Entry 7UBR (X-ray diffraction, 2.05 A resolution); this record covers chains A and H of the 4 polymer chains in the assembly.

== Chain A ==
Molecule: Integrin alpha-IIb
Organism: Homo sapiens
UniProt: P08514 (ITA2B_HUMAN); residues 1-454 here correspond to UniProt positions 32-485 (UniProt number = residue number + 31)
Amino-acid sequence (454 residues; numbered 1 to 454; the number before each row is that of its first residue):
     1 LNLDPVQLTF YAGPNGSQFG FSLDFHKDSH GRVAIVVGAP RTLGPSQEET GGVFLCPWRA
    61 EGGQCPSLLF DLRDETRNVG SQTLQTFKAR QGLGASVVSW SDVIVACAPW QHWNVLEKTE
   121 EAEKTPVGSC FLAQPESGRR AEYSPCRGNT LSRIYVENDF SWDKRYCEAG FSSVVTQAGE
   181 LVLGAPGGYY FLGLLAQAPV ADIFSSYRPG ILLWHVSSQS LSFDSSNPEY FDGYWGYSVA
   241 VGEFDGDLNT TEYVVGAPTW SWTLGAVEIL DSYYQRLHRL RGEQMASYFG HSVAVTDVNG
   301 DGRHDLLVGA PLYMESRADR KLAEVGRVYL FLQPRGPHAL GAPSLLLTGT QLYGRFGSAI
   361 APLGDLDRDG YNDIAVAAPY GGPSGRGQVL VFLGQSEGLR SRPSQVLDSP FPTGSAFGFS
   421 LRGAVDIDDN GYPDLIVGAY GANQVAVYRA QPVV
Curated features (UniProtKB/Swiss-Prot):
  - binding site (Ca(2+)): Glu243, Asp245, Asp247, Thr250, Glu252, Asp297, Asn299, Asp301, Arg303, Asp305, Asp365, Asp367, Asp369, Tyr371, Asp373, Asp426, Asp428, Asn430, Tyr432, Asp434
  - glycosylation (N-linked (GlcNAc...) asparagine): Asn15, Asn249
Cystine bridges: Cys56-Cys65, Cys107-Cys130, Cys146-Cys167
Metal / ion sites: Ca2+ site 1: Glu243, Asp245, Asp247, Thr250, Glu252; Ca2+ site 2: Asp297, Asn299, Asp301, Arg303, Asp305; Ca2+ site 3: Asp365, Asp367, Asp369, Tyr371, Asp373; Ca2+ site 4: Asp426, Asp428, Asn430, Tyr432, Asp434
Small-molecule neighbours: MJX ({4-[4-(4-carbamimidoylphenyl)piperazin-1-yl]piperidin-1-yl}acetic acid): Asp159, Phe160, Tyr189, Tyr190, Leu192, Asp224, Ser225, Ser226, Phe231

== Chain H ==
Molecule: 10E5 Fab heavy chain
Organism: Homo sapiens
Notes: antibody fragment or engineered binder
Amino-acid sequence (221 residues; row label = number of the first residue in the row):
     1 EVQLQQSGAE LVKPGASVKL SCTASGFNIK DTYVHWVKQR PEQGLEWIGR IDPANGYTKY
    61 DPKFQGKATI TADTSSNTAY LQLSSLTSED TAVYYCVRPL YDYYAMDYWG QGTSVTVSSA
   121 KTTAPSVYPL APVCGDTTGS SVTLGCLVKG YFPEPVTLTW NSGSLSSGVH TFPAVLQSDL
   181 YTLSSSVTVT SSTWPSQSIT CNVAHPASST KVDKKIEPRG P
Unresolved in the structure: 135-137, 220-221
Cystine bridges: Cys22-Cys96, Cys146-Cys201

== How chain A and chain H interact ==
Pairs across the interface (23):
  Arg77(A) - Asp102(H)  salt bridge
  Val79(A) - Tyr104(H)  hydrophobic
  Gly80(A) - Tyr104(H)
  Gln82(A) - Tyr104(H)  hydrogen bond
  Leu84(A) - Tyr104(H)
  Glu117(A) - Lys59(H)  salt bridge
  Asn149(A) - Tyr33(H)  hydrogen bond
  Asn149(A) - Tyr104(H)
  Ile154(A) - Tyr57(H)
  Glu157(A) - Tyr57(H)
  Asn158(A) - Tyr57(H)
  Ser205(A) - Tyr101(H)
  Ser206(A) - Tyr101(H)
  Ile211(A) - Asp102(H)
  Leu213(A) - Asp102(H)
  Leu213(A) - Tyr103(H)  hydrogen bond (backbone-backbone)
  Leu213(A) - Tyr104(H)
  Trp214(A) - Tyr101(H)
  Trp214(A) - Tyr103(H)
  His215(A) - Asp31(H)
  His215(A) - Thr32(H)
  His215(A) - Tyr101(H)  hydrogen bond (backbone-backbone)
  His215(A) - Tyr103(H)
Interface residues without a listed pair, chain H (11 interface residues in all): Pro99, Leu100

== Overview ==
Chain A and chain H form an interface of 16 and 11 residues respectively; the contacts include 4 hydrogen
bonds and 2 salt bridges. Polar pairs include Arg77(A)-Asp102(H), Glu117(A)-Lys59(H) and Gln82(A)-Tyr104(H).
Ligands of chain A: compound MJX.
Here chain A is Integrin alpha-IIb and chain H is 10E5 Fab heavy chain, both from Homo sapiens. Entry 7UBR
(Integrin alpha IIB beta3 complex with GR144053) was determined by X-ray diffraction (same publication as
7L8P, 7TCT, 7TD8, 7THO, 7TMZ, 7TPD and 15 further entries).
